PDB entry 5AV6 | X-ray diffraction, 2.20 A resolution | chains H and J of the 10 polymer chains in the assembly

Chain H:
Name: Histone H2B type 1-J
Organism: Homo sapiens
UniProt: P06899 (H2B1J_HUMAN); residues 0-125 here correspond to UniProt positions 1-126 (UniProt number = residue number + 1)
Sequence (129 residues; each row starts with the number of its first residue; numbers below 1 keep their minus sign (Gly-3 is residue -3)):
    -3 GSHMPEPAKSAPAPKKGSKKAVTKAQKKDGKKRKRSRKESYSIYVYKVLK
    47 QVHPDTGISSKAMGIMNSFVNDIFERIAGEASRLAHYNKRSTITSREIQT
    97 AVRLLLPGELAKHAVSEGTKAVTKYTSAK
Disordered / not traced: -3 to 30, 125
Differences from the reference sequence: expression tag (-3 to -1)
UniProt features mapped onto this chain:
  - modified residue: Pro1 (N-acetylproline), Glu2 (ADP-ribosyl glutamic acid), Lys5 (N6-(2-hydroxyisobutyryl)lysine), Ser6 (ADP-ribosylserine), Lys11 (N6-(beta-hydroxybutyryl)lysine), Lys12 (N6-(2-hydroxyisobutyryl)lysine), Ser14 (Phosphoserine), Lys15 (N6-acetyllysine), Lys16 (N6-(beta-hydroxybutyryl)lysine), Lys20 (N6-(2-hydroxyisobutyryl)lysine), Lys23 (N6-(2-hydroxyisobutyryl)lysine), Lys24 (N6-(2-hydroxyisobutyryl)lysine), Lys34 (N6-(2-hydroxyisobutyryl)lysine), Glu35 (PolyADP-ribosyl glutamic acid), Ser36 (Phosphoserine), Lys43 (N6-(2-hydroxyisobutyryl)lysine), Lys46 (N6-(2-hydroxyisobutyryl)lysine), Lys57 (N6,N6-dimethyllysine), Arg79 (Dimethylated arginine), Lys85 (N6,N6,N6-trimethyllysine) and 6 more in UniProt
  - glycosylation: Ser112 (O-linked (GlcNAc) serine)
  - cross-link (Glycyl lysine isopeptide (Lys-Gly)): Lys5 (interchain with G-Cter in SUMO2), Lys20 (interchain with G-Cter in SUMO2), Lys34 (interchain with G-Cter in ubiquitin), Lys120 (interchain with G-Cter in ubiquitin)

Chain J:
Molecule: 147-nt DNA strand
Sequence (147 nucleotides; each row starts with the number of its first residue; numbers below 1 keep their minus sign (DA-73 is residue -73)):
   -73 ATCAATATCCACCTGCAGATACTACCAAAAGTGTATTTGGAAACTGCTCC
   -23 ATCAAAAGGCATGTTCAGCTGGATTCCAGCTGAACATGCCTTTTGATGGA
    27 GCAGTTTCCAAATACACTTTTGGTAGTATCTGCAGGTGGATATTGAT
Bound ions: Mn2+ site 1: DG-35, DG-34; Mn2+ site 2 near DG-3 (its only coordinating residue here); Mn2+ site 3 near DG5 (its only coordinating residue here); Mn2+ site 4 near DG27 (its only coordinating residue here); Mn2+ site 5 near DG48 (its only coordinating residue here); Mn2+ site 6 near DG61 (its only coordinating residue here)

Interface between chain H and chain J:
Pairs across the interface (13):
  Arg31(H) with DG30(J), sugar contact
  Ser32(H) with DG30(J), hydrogen bond to the phosphate
  Arg33(H) with DA-46(J), sugar contact
  Glu35(H) with DA-45(J), sugar contact
  Tyr42(H) with DT-54(J), phosphate contact
  Ser55(H) with DA-55(J), phosphate contact
  Ser56(H) with DA-55(J), hydrogen bond to the phosphate
  Arg86(H) with DG-34(J), phosphate contact; DA-33(J), salt bridge to the phosphate
  Ser87(H) with DG-35(J), hydrogen bond to the phosphate; DG-34(J), hydrogen bond to the phosphate
  Thr88(H) with DG-35(J), hydrogen bond to the phosphate; DG-34(J), hydrogen bond to the phosphate
Interface residues without a listed pair, chain H (11 interface residues in all): Lys85
Interface residues without a listed pair, chain J (10 interface residues in all): DA-44, DT31

Overview:
11 residues of chain H face 10 of chain J across their interface, with 6 hydrogen bonds and 1 salt bridge.
Polar pairs include Ser32(H)-DG30(J), Ser56(H)-DA-55(J) and Ser87(H)-DG-35(J). The Mn2+ site 1 is built by
DG-35(J) and DG-34(J).
Here chain H is Histone H2B type 1-J (Homo sapiens) and chain J is a 147-nt DNA strand. Entry 5AV6 (human
nucleosome core particle) was determined by X-ray diffraction (same publication as 5AV5, 5AV8, 5AV9, 5AVB and
5AVC).
